Entry 6ZY4 (electron microscopy, 4.10 A resolution (low resolution: residue-level contacts below are approximate; hydrogen-bond / salt-bridge calls are withheld)); this record covers chains L and H of the 12 polymer chains in the assembly.

[Chain L]
Molecule: YrbD protein
Organism: Escherichia coli B185
UniProt: D6IEA5 (D6IEA5_ECOLX); residue numbers follow UniProt; this construct covers 1-183
Chain sequence (183 residues; each row starts with the number of its first residue):
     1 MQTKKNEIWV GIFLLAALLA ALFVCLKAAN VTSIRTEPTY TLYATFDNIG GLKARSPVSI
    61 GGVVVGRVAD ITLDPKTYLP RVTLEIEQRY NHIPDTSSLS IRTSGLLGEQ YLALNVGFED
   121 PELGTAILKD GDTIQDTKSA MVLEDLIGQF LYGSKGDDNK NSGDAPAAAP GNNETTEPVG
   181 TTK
Not modelled in the structure: 26-38, 119-129, 153-183
What the authors report for this chain:
  - mutagenesis - L143E, I147E, Y152E: decreased growth in response to chlorpromazine
  - mutagenesis - I147E: decreased stability in response to SDS
  - mutagenesis - F150E: unchanged growth in response to cellular survivability

[Chain H]
Molecule: Uncharacterized protein
Organism: Escherichia coli 2.3916
UniProt: I2X585 (I2X585_ECOLX); residue numbers follow UniProt; this construct covers 1-260
Chain sequence (260 residues; row label = number of the first residue in the row):
     1 MLLNALASLG HKGIKTLRTF GRAGLMLFNA LVGKPEFRKH APLLVRQLYN VGVLSMLIIV
    61 VSGVFIGMVL GLQGYLVLTT YSAETSLGML VALSLLRELG PVVAALLFAG RAGSALTAEI
   121 GLMRATEQLS SMEMMAVDPL RRVISPRFWA GVISLPLLTV IFVAVGIWGG SLVGVSWKGI
   181 DSGFFWSAMQ NAVDWRMDLV NCLIKSVVFA ITVTWISLFN GYDAIPTSAG ISRATTRTVV
   241 HSSLAVLGLD FVLTALMFGN
Not modelled in the structure: 260
What the authors report for this chain:
  - mutagenesis - E98R: decreased growth in response to chlorpromazine

[Chain L / chain H interface]
Contacting residue pairs - 12 pairs, chain L then chain H:
  Q2(L) with L25(H)
  K4(L) with R18(H)
  E7(L) with L17(H); R18(H); G21(H); R22(H)
  I8(L) with L17(H)
  A21(L) with A255(H); L256(H)
  L22(L) with V252(H)
  C25(L) with A255(H); G259(H)
Interface residues without a listed pair, chain L (9 interface residues in all): M1, L18
Interface residues without a listed pair, chain H (11 interface residues in all): F28, L249

[Summary]
The interface between chain L and chain H involves 9 residues on one side and 11 on the other. The paper
reports that L143E, I147E and Y152E of chain L reduce growth in response to chlorpromazine; I147E of chain L
reduces stability in response to SDS.
Chain L is YrbD protein (Escherichia coli B185) and chain H is Uncharacterized protein (Escherichia coli
2.3916); the structure, Cryo-EM structure of MlaFEDB in complex with ADP, was determined by electron
microscopy, deposited together with 6ZY2, 6ZY3 and 6ZY9.
